Entry 6D5F (electron microscopy, 3.70 A resolution); this record covers chains f and 1 of the 54 polymer chains in the assembly.

Chain f:
Molecule: Fimbrial protein
Organism: Sulfolobus filamentous virus 1
Chain sequence (137 residues; each row starts with the number of its first residue):
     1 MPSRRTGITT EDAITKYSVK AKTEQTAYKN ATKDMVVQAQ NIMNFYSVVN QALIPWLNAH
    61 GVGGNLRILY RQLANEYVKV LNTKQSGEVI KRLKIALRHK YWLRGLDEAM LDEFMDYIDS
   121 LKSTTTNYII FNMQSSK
Unresolved in the structure: 1-3, 135-137
What the authors report for this chain:
  - binding site for the 336-nt DNA strand (chain 1): Lys-20

Chain 1:
Molecule: 336-nt DNA strand
Organism: Sulfolobus filamentous virus 1
Sequence (336 nucleotides; numbered 1 to 336; the number before each row is that of its first residue):
     1 TATATATATA TATATATATA TATATATATA TATATATATA TATATATATA TATATATATA
    61 TATATATATA TATATATATA TATATATATA TATATATATA TATATATATA TATATATATA
   121 TATATATATA TATATATATA TATATATATA TATATATATA TATATATATA TATATATATA
   181 TATATATATA TATATATATA TATATATATA TATATATATA TATATATATA TATATATATA
   241 TATATATATA TATATATATA TATATATATA TATATATATA TATATATATA TATATATATA
   301 TATATATATA TATATATATA TATATATATA TATATA

How chain f and chain 1 interact:
Pairs across the interface (39):
  Thr-6(f) / DT143(1)  phosphate contact
  Thr-6(f) / DA144(1)  hydrogen bond to the phosphate
  Gly-7(f) / DT143(1)  phosphate contact
  Ile-8(f) / DA142(1)  phosphate contact
  Ile-8(f) / DT143(1)  phosphate contact
  Ala-13(f) / DT141(1)  phosphate contact
  Ala-13(f) / DA142(1)  phosphate contact
  Lys-16(f) / DA142(1)  salt bridge to the phosphate
  Tyr-17(f) / DA140(1)  base contact
  Lys-20(f) / DA140(1)  hydrogen bond to the phosphate
  Lys-20(f) / DT141(1)  salt bridge to the phosphate
  Glu-24(f) / DT139(1)  phosphate contact
  Glu-24(f) / DA140(1)  sugar contact
  Ala-27(f) / DT139(1)  phosphate contact
  Tyr-28(f) / DA138(1)  base contact
  Tyr-28(f) / DT139(1)  sugar contact
  Ala-31(f) / DA138(1)  phosphate contact
  Ala-31(f) / DT139(1)  sugar contact
  Asp-34(f) / DA138(1)  phosphate contact
  Met-35(f) / DT137(1)  base contact
  Met-35(f) / DA138(1)  sugar contact
  Gln-38(f) / DT137(1)  sugar contact
  Gln-38(f) / DA138(1)  phosphate contact
  Asn-41(f) / DA136(1)  phosphate contact
  Asn-41(f) / DT137(1)  phosphate contact
  Ile-42(f) / DA136(1)  base contact
  Phe-45(f) / DT135(1)  sugar contact
  Tyr-46(f) / DT135(1)  base contact
  Ile-68(f) / DT133(1)  base contact
  Gln-72(f) / DT133(1)  hydrogen bond to the base
  Gln-72(f) / DA134(1)  sugar contact
  Asn-75(f) / DA134(1)  base contact
  Asn-75(f) / DT135(1)  sugar contact
  Lys-79(f) / DT135(1)  salt bridge to the phosphate
  Lys-79(f) / DA136(1)  phosphate contact
  Asn-82(f) / DA136(1)  phosphate contact
  Arg-104(f) / DT133(1)  hydrogen bond to the phosphate
  Arg-104(f) / DA134(1)  salt bridge to the phosphate
  Thr-125(f) / DA136(1)  phosphate contact
Also at the interface, not in a pair above, chain f (29 interface residues in all): Arg-4, Ala-39, Glu-76, Tyr-101
Also at the interface, not in a pair above, chain 1 (13 interface residues in all): DT145

In short:
Chain f and chain 1 form an interface of 29 and 13 residues respectively; the contacts include 4 hydrogen
bonds and 4 salt bridges. Polar pairs include Gln-72(f)/DT133(1), Thr-6(f)/DA144(1) and Lys-20(f)/DA140(1).
The paper reports a binding site for the 336-nt DNA strand (chain 1) at Lys-20(f).
Here chain f is Fimbrial protein and chain 1 is a 336-nt DNA strand, both from Sulfolobus filamentous virus 1.
Entry 6D5F (Cryo-EM reconstruction of membrane-enveloped filamentous virus SFV1 (Sulfolobus filamentous virus
1)) was determined by electron microscopy.
